7U6B - chain B; structure by X-ray diffraction, 2.60 A resolution.

Chain B:
Name: Polyamine deacetylase HDAC10
From: Danio rerio
Notes: EC 3.5.1.48, 3.5.1.62
UniProt: F1QCV2 (HDA10_DANRE); residues 2-675 here = UniProt positions 2-675
Amino-acid sequence (676 residues; row label = number of the first residue in the row):
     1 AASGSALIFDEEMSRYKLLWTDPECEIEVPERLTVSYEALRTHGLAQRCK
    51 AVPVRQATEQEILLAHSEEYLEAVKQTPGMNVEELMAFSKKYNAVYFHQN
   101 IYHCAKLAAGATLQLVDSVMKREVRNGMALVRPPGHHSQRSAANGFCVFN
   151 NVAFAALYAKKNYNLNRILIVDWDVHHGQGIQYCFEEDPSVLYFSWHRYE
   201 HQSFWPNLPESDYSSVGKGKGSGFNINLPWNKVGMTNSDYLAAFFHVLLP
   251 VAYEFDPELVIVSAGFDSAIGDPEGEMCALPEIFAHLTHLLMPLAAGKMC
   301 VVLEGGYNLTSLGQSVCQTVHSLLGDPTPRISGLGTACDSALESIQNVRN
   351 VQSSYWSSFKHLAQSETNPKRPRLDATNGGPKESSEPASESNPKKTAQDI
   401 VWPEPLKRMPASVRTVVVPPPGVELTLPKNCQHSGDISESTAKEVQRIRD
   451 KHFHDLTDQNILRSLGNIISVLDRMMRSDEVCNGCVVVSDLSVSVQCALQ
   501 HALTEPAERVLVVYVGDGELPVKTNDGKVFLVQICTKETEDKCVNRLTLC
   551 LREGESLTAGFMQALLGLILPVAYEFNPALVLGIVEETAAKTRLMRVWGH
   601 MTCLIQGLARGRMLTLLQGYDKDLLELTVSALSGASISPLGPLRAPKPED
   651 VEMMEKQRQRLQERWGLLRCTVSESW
Not modelled in the structure: 369-399, 435-436, 454, 589-591, 643
Cystine bridges: C543 forms a disulfide with the same residue of a neighbouring copy of this chain
Sequence notes: expression tag (1, 676); conflict E24 (Ala in F1QCV2), A94 (Asp in F1QCV2), F154 (Ile in F1QCV2), T548 (Ser in F1QCV2), E586 (Gly in F1QCV2), R593 (Gly in F1QCV2), R596 (Thr in F1QCV2), M613 (Thr in F1QCV2), P646 (Leu in F1QCV2)
Bound ions: K+ site 1: D172, D174, H176, S195, W196; Zn2+: D174, H176, D267 (together with LTO); K+ site 2: F185, D188, V191, F224
Residues lining bound ligands: LTO ((2E)-N-hydroxy-3-{1-[2-(1H-indol-3-yl)ethyl]piperidin-4-yl}prop-2-enamide): P23, E24, I27, A94, H136, H137, G145, F146, D174, H176, W205, D267, E274, G305, Y307
Swiss-Prot annotation at these positions:
  - motif: P23, C25, E26 (Substrate specificity)
  - active site: H137 (Proton donor/acceptor)
  - binding site (substrate): D22, Y307
  - binding site (Zn(2+)): D174, H176, D267
  - site: E274 (Substrate specificity)
  - mutagenesis: N93 (N93A: No effect on steady-state kinetic parameters), E274 (E274L: Affects substrate specificity, diminishing N(8)-acetyl-spermidine deacetylase activity by 20-fold and enhancing acetyl-lysine deacetylase activity by about 100-fold)
From the paper describing this entry:
  - binding site for LTO: E274

Overview:
Ligands of chain B: compound LTO. The K+ site 1 is built by D172, D174, H176, S195 and W196. The Zn2+ site is
built by D174, H176 and D267. From UniProt: active-site residue H137, substrate-binding residues D22 and Y307,
3 Zn2+-binding residues and 2 mutagenesis sites. The paper reports a binding site for LTO at E274.
Chain B is Polyamine deacetylase HDAC10 (Danio rerio); the structure, Crystal Structure of Danio rerio Histone
Deacetylase 10 in Complex with Indolethyl Piperidine-4-acrylhydroxamic Acid Inhibitor, was determined by X-ray
diffraction (same publication as 7U3M, 7U69 and 7U6A).
